Entry 7I9Q (X-ray diffraction, 2.02 A resolution); this record covers chains A and B.

[Chain A]
Protein: Serine protease subunit NS2B
Organism: Zika virus
UniProtKB: Q32ZE1 (POLG_ZIKV); residues 46-89 here correspond to UniProt positions 1414-1457 (UniProt number = residue number + 1368)
Sequence (46 residues; numbered 44 to 89; the number before each row is that of its first residue):
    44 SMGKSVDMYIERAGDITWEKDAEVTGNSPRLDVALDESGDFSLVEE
Unresolved in the structure: 44-49, 89
Construct notes: expression tag (44-45)
Residues lining bound ligands: A1B9L ((2R)-(6-chloro-1H-indazol-4-yl)[(2,3-dihydro-1H-isoindol-5-yl)amino]acetonitrile): Ser81, Gly82, Asp83

[Chain B]
Protein: Serine protease NS3
Organism: Zika virus
Notes: EC 3.4.21.91, 3.6.1.15, 3.6.4.13
UniProtKB: Q32ZE1 (POLG_ZIKV); residues 11-177 here correspond to UniProt positions 1509-1675 (UniProt number = residue number + 1498)
Sequence (168 residues; numbered 10 to 177; the number before each row is that of its first residue):
    10 MKEVKKGETTDGVYRVMTRRLLGSTQVGVGVMQEGVFHTMWHVTKGAALR
    60 SGEGRLDPYWGDVKQDLVSYCGPWKLDAAWDGLSEVQLLAVPPGERAKNI
   110 QTLPGIFKTKDGDIGAVALDYPAGTSGSPILDKCGRVIGLYGNGVVIKNG
   160 SYVSAITQGKREEETPVE
Unresolved in the structure: 10-16, 172-177
Construct notes: initiating methionine (10); conflict Lys107 (Arg1605 in Q32ZE1)
Residues lining bound ligands: A1B9L ((2R)-(6-chloro-1H-indazol-4-yl)[(2,3-dihydro-1H-isoindol-5-yl)amino]acetonitrile): His51, Asp75, Tyr130, Pro131, Ala132, Ser135, Tyr150, Gly151, Asn152, Tyr161
Swiss-Prot annotation at these positions:
  - active site (Charge relay system): His51, Asp75, Ser135

[How chain A and chain B interact]
Pairs across the interface (96):
  Met51(A) - Met26(B)
  Met51(A) - Val52(B)
  Met51(A) - Thr53(B)
  Met51(A) - Leu58(B)  hydrophobic
  Met51(A) - Arg59(B)  hydrogen bond (backbone-backbone)
  Tyr52(A) - Arg24(B)
  Tyr52(A) - Val25(B)
  Tyr52(A) - Met26(B)  hydrogen bond (backbone-backbone)
  Tyr52(A) - Arg28(B)
  Tyr52(A) - Ser33(B)  hydrogen bond
  Tyr52(A) - Arg59(B)
  Ile53(A) - Tyr23(B)  hydrophobic
  Ile53(A) - Arg24(B)
  Ile53(A) - Met41(B)  hydrophobic
  Ile53(A) - Phe46(B)  hydrophobic
  Ile53(A) - Arg59(B)  hydrogen bond (backbone-backbone)
  Ile53(A) - Ser60(B)
  Ile53(A) - Leu65(B)  hydrophobic
  Glu54(A) - Tyr23(B)
  Glu54(A) - Arg24(B)  hydrogen bond (backbone-backbone)
  Arg55(A) - Glu17(B)
  Arg55(A) - Thr19(B)
  Arg55(A) - Asp20(B)  hydrogen bond (side chain-backbone)
  Arg55(A) - Gly21(B)
  Arg55(A) - Val22(B)
  Arg55(A) - Tyr23(B)
  Ala56(A) - Val22(B)  hydrogen bond (backbone-backbone)
  Ala56(A) - Arg24(B)
  Ala56(A) - Val100(B)  hydrophobic
  Ala56(A) - Ala106(B)
  Gly57(A) - Gly21(B)
  Gly57(A) - Val22(B)  hydrogen bond (backbone-backbone)
  Asp58(A) - Leu98(B)
  Ile59(A) - Gly21(B)
  Ile59(A) - Val40(B)  hydrophobic
  Ile59(A) - Leu98(B)  hydrophobic
  Ile59(A) - Leu140(B)  hydrophobic
  Ile59(A) - Gly144(B)
  Ile59(A) - Val146(B)  hydrophobic
  Thr60(A) - Asn108(B)  hydrogen bond (backbone-side chain)
  Thr60(A) - Leu140(B)
  Trp61(A) - Glu94(B)
  Trp61(A) - Val95(B)
  Trp61(A) - Gln96(B)
  Trp61(A) - Gln110(B)
  Trp61(A) - Leu140(B)
  Trp61(A) - Asp141(B)
  Trp61(A) - Lys142(B)
  Glu62(A) - Gln96(B)  hydrogen bond (backbone-side chain)
  Glu62(A) - Asn108(B)
  Ala65(A) - Gln96(B)
  Ala65(A) - Asn108(B)
  Glu66(A) - Ile109(B)
  Glu66(A) - Gln110(B)  hydrogen bond (backbone-backbone)
  Val67(A) - Glu94(B)
  Val67(A) - Gln110(B)
  Thr68(A) - Ile109(B)
  Thr68(A) - Gln110(B)  hydrogen bond (backbone-backbone)
  Thr68(A) - Thr111(B)  hydrogen bond (backbone-side chain)
  Thr68(A) - Leu128(B)
  Gly69(A) - Thr111(B)
  Gly69(A) - Ala127(B)
  Asn70(A) - Leu112(B)
  Asn70(A) - Ala127(B)
  Ser71(A) - Leu112(B)  hydrogen bond (side chain-backbone)
  Ser71(A) - Pro113(B)
  Ser71(A) - Gly114(B)
  Pro72(A) - Gly114(B)
  Pro72(A) - Ile115(B)  hydrogen bond (backbone-backbone)
  Pro72(A) - Ala127(B)
  Arg73(A) - Ile115(B)
  Arg73(A) - Lys117(B)
  Leu74(A) - Ile115(B)  hydrogen bond (backbone-backbone)
  Leu74(A) - Phe116(B)
  Leu74(A) - Lys117(B)  hydrogen bond (backbone-backbone)
  Leu74(A) - Ile156(B)  hydrophobic
  Leu74(A) - Val162(B)  hydrophobic
  Asp75(A) - Lys117(B)
  Val76(A) - Phe116(B)  hydrophobic
  Val76(A) - Lys117(B)  hydrogen bond (backbone-backbone)
  Val76(A) - Thr118(B)
  Leu78(A) - Lys73(B)
  Asp79(A) - Lys73(B)
  Glu80(A) - Lys73(B)
  Ser81(A) - Val72(B)
  Gly82(A) - Val72(B)
  Gly82(A) - Lys73(B)
  Gly82(A) - Asn152(B)  hydrogen bond (backbone-side chain)
  Phe84(A) - Phe116(B)  hydrophobic
  Phe84(A) - Asn152(B)
  Phe84(A) - Gly153(B)
  Phe84(A) - Val154(B)
  Phe84(A) - Ala164(B)  hydrophobic
  Ser85(A) - Val154(B)
  Leu86(A) - Val154(B)  hydrophobic
  Leu86(A) - Val155(B)
Interface residues without a listed pair, chain A (33 interface residues in all): Asp50
Interface residues without a listed pair, chain B (58 interface residues in all): Thr27, Val36, Ala57, Ile123, Pro138

[Summary]
33 residues of chain A and 58 residues of chain B are in contact, with 19 hydrogen bonds. Polar pairs include
Tyr52(A)-Ser33(B), Arg55(A)-Asp20(B) and Thr60(A)-Asn108(B). Compound A1B9L is bound between chain A and chain
B. From UniProt: 3 active-site residues on chain B.
Chain A is Serine protease subunit NS2B and chain B is Serine protease NS3, both from Zika virus; the
structure, Group deposition of ZIKV NS2B-NS3 protease in complex with inhibitors from ASAP Discovery
Consortium -- Crystal ..., was determined by X-ray diffraction.
